PDB entry 8AOO | X-ray diffraction, 1.18 A resolution | chains A and C of the 8 polymer chains in the assembly

Chain A (and C):
Molecule: Fucose-binding lectin PA-IIL
From: Pseudomonas aeruginosa PAO1
Notes: chain C of this document is another copy of the same molecule, construct and numbering; everything in this record applies to it too
UniProt: Q9HYN5 (Q9HYN5_PSEAE); residues 1-114 here correspond to UniProt positions 2-115 (UniProt number = residue number + 1)
Chain sequence (114 residues; numbered 1 to 114; the number before each row is that of its first residue):
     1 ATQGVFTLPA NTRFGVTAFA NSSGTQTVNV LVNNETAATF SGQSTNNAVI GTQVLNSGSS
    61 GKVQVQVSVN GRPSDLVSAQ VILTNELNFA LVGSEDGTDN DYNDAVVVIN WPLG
Bound ions: Ca2+ site 1: Asn21, Asp101, Asn103, Asp104 (together with ZDC) (shared with 1 residue of chain B); Ca2+ site 2: Glu95, Asp99, Asp101, Asp104 (together with ZDC); Ca2+ site 3: Gly114 (together with ZDC) (shared with 4 residues of chain B)
Small-molecule neighbours: ZDC (3,7-anhydro-2,8-dideoxy-L-glycero-D-gluco-octonic acid): Asn21, Ser22, Ser23, Thr45, Glu95, Asp96, Gly97, Asp99, Asp101, Asn103, Asp104

How chain A and chain C interact:
Pairs across the interface (5):
  Ala1(A) - Asp75(C)  hydrogen bond (backbone-side chain)
  Ala1(A) - Val77(C)  hydrophobic
  Ala1(A) - Tyr102(C)
  Asp75(A) - Ala1(C)  hydrogen bond (side chain-backbone)
  Tyr102(A) - Ala1(C)
Interface residues without a listed pair, chain A (4 interface residues in all): Val77
Interface residues without a listed pair, chain C (5 interface residues in all): Gln3

Summary:
4 residues of chain A and 5 residues of chain C are in contact, with 2 hydrogen bonds. Its one hydrogen-bonded
contact is Ala1(A)-Asp75(C). Chain A binds compound ZDC. The Ca2+ site 1 is built by Asn21(A), Asp101(A),
Asn103(A) and Asp104(A).
Both chains are Fucose-binding lectin PA-IIL (Pseudomonas aeruginosa PAO1). Entry 8AOO (Fucosylated
mixed-chirality linear peptide FHP31 bound to the fucose binding lectin LecB PA-IIL from Pseudomonas
aeruginosa ...) was determined by X-ray diffraction together with 8AN9, 8ANO and 8ANR from the same study.
